6DZT - chains H and J of the 12 polymer chains in the assembly; structure by electron microscopy, 2.99 A resolution.

# Chain H
Name: Histone H2B
From: Drosophila melanogaster
UniProt: P02283 (H2B_DROME); residues 1-122 here correspond to UniProt positions 2-123 (UniProt number = residue number + 1)
Sequence (124 residues; numbered -1 to 122; the number before each row is that of its first residue; numbers below 1 keep their minus sign (Met-1 is residue -1)):
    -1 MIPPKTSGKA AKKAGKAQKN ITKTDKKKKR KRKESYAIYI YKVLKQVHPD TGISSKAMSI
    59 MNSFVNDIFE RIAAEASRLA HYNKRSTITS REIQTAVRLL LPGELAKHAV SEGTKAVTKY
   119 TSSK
Disordered / not traced: -1 to 27, 122
Sequence notes: initiating methionine (-1); expression tag (0)
Swiss-Prot annotation at these positions:
  - modified residue: Pro1 (N-methylproline), Lys43 (N6-succinyllysine), Lys113 (N6-succinyllysine), Lys117 (N6-succinyllysine)
  - glycosylation: Ser109 (O-linked (GlcNAc) serine)
  - cross-link: Lys117 (Glycyl lysine isopeptide (Lys-Gly) (interchain with G-Cter in ubiquitin))

# Chain J
Molecule: 147-nt DNA strand
Sequence (147 nucleotides; numbered 1 to 147; the number before each row is that of its first residue):
     1 ATCGAGAATC CCGGTGCCGA GGCCGCTCAA TTGGTCGTAG ACAGCTCTAG CACCGCTTAA
    61 ACGCACGTAC GCGCTGTCCC CCGCGTTTTA ACCGCCAAGG GGATTACTCC CTAGTCTCCA
   121 GGCACGTGTC AGATATATAC ATCCGAT

# How chain H and chain J interact
Residue-residue contacts (17):
  Lys29(H) with DT104(J), phosphate contact
  Arg30(H) with DC26(J), base contact; DT27(J), hydrogen bond to the base; DC28(J), sugar contact
  Tyr39(H) with DG21(J), hydrogen bond to the phosphate; DG22(J), phosphate contact
  Gly50(H) with DG21(J), phosphate contact
  Ile51(H) with DA20(J), sugar contact; DG21(J), phosphate contact
  Ser52(H) with DA20(J), hydrogen bond to the phosphate
  Ser53(H) with DA20(J), hydrogen bond to the phosphate
  Arg83(H) with DG40(J), phosphate contact; DA41(J), salt bridge to the phosphate
  Ser84(H) with DA39(J), hydrogen bond to the phosphate; DG40(J), hydrogen bond to the phosphate
  Thr85(H) with DA39(J), phosphate contact; DG40(J), hydrogen bond to the phosphate
Other interface residues (no listed pair), chain H (11 interface residues in all): Lys82
Other interface residues (no listed pair), chain J (11 interface residues in all): DT105

# In short
The chain H/chain J interface involves 11 residues from each chain; the contacts include 7 hydrogen bonds and
1 salt bridge. Polar contacts include Arg30(H)-DT27(J), Tyr39(H)-DG21(J) and Ser52(H)-DA20(J).
Here chain H is Histone H2B (Drosophila melanogaster) and chain J is a 147-nt DNA strand. Entry 6DZT (Cryo-EM
structure of nucleosome in complex with a single chain antibody fragment) was determined by electron
microscopy (same publication as 6E0C, 6E0P and 6O1D).
